8HHQ - chain A; structure by X-ray diffraction, 2.40 A resolution.

Chain A:
Protein: Peroxisome proliferator-activated receptor gamma
Organism: Homo sapiens
Reference sequence: P37231 (PPARG_HUMAN), isoform P37231-2; residue numbers follow UniProt; this construct covers 204-477
Chain sequence (276 residues; numbered 202 to 477; the number before each row is that of its first residue):
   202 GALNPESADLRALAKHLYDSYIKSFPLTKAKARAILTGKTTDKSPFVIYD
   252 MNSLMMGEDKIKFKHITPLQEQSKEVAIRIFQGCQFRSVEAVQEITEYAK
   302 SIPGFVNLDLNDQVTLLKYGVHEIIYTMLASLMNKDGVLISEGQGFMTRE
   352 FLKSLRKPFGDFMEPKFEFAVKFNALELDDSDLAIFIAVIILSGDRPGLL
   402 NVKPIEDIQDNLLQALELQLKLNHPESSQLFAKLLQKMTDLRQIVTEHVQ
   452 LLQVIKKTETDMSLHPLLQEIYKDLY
Disordered / not traced: 202-206, 263-274, 476-477
Construct notes: expression tag (202-203)
UniProt features mapped onto this chain:
  - natural variant: Q314 (Q314P: In colon cancer)
Ligand contacts: glycolic acid (GOA): C285, Q286, S289, Y327, F363, M364, K367, H449

Overview:
Chain A binds glycolic acid.
Chain A is Peroxisome proliferator-activated receptor gamma (Homo sapiens); the structure, Covalent bond
formation between cysteine of PPARg-LBD and iodoacetic acid, was determined by X-ray diffraction together with
8HHP from the same study.
